3SHJ - chains I and Y of the 28 polymer chains in the assembly; structure by X-ray diffraction, 2.80 A resolution.

[Chain I]
Name: Proteasome component PUP3
Organism: Saccharomyces cerevisiae
Notes: EC 3.4.25.1
UniProtKB: P25451 (PSB3_YEAST); the construct lacks a stretch of the UniProt sequence and is renumbered around it, so the offset changes along the chain: -8 to -1 = UniProt 2-9; 1-36 = UniProt 10-45; 38-105 = UniProt 46-113; 106-122 = UniProt 117-133; 2 more segments
Amino-acid sequence (204 residues; row label = number of the first residue in the row; note: 3 numbers in that range are skipped by the numbering (no residue carries them; nothing is unmodelled there); a row labelled like 10A-10C holds insertion residues (10A, then the next letters in order); numbers below 1 keep their minus sign (Ser-8 is residue -8)):
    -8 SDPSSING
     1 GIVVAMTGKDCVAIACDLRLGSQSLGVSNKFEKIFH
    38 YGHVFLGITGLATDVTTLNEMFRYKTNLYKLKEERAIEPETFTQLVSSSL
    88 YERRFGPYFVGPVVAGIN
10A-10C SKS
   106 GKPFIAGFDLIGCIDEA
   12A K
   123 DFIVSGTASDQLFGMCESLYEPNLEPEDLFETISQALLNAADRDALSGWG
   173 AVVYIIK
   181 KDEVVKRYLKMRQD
UniProt features mapped onto this chain:
  - modified residue: Ser22 (Phosphoserine)
  - cross-link: Lys62 (Glycyl lysine isopeptide (Lys-Gly) (interchain with G-Cter in ubiquitin))

[Chain Y]
Name: Proteasome component PRE2
Organism: Saccharomyces cerevisiae
Notes: EC 3.4.25.1
UniProtKB: P30656 (PSB5_YEAST); the construct lacks a stretch of the UniProt sequence and is renumbered around it, so the offset changes along the chain: 1-105 = UniProt 76-180; 106-181 = UniProt 183-258; 183-211 = UniProt 259-287
Amino-acid sequence (212 residues; numbered 1 to 211 plus 2 insertion-coded residues; 1 number in that range is skipped by the numbering (no residue carries it; nothing is unmodelled there); the number before each row is that of its first residue; a row labelled like 10A-10B holds insertion residues (10A, then the next letters in order)):
     1 TTTLAFRFQGGIIVAVDSRATAGNWVASQTVKKVIEINPFLLGTMAGGAA
    51 DCQFWETWLGSQCRLHELREKERISVAAASKILSNLVYQYKGAGLSMGTM
   101 ICGYT
10A-10B RK
   106 EGPTIYYVDSDGTRLKGDIFCVGSGQTFAYGVLDSNYKWDLSVEDALYLG
   156 KRSILAAAHRDAYSGGSVNLYHVTED
   183 GWIYHGNHDVGELFWKVKEEEGSFNNVIG
Ligand contacts: H10 (1-hydroxy-1-[(2R)-4-{3-[(3S,5S,7S)-tricyclo[3.3.1.1~3,7~]dec-1-yloxy]phenyl}but-3-yn-2-yl]urea): Thr1, Arg19, Ala20, Thr21, Ala27, Ser28, Val31, Lys32, Lys33, Met45, Ala46, Gly47, Ala49, Gln53

[How chain I and chain Y interact]
Residue-residue contacts - 46 pairs, chain I then chain Y:
  Arg19(I) - Ala167(Y)
  Ser24(I) - Arg165(Y)
  Ser24(I) - Asp166(Y)
  Ser24(I) - Ala167(Y)  hydrogen bond (backbone-backbone)
  Ser24(I) - Tyr168(Y)
  Leu25(I) - Phe133(Y)  hydrophobic
  Leu25(I) - Arg165(Y)
  Gly26(I) - Arg165(Y)  hydrogen bond (backbone-side chain)
  Val27(I) - Arg165(Y)
  Asn29(I) - Asn208(Y)  hydrogen bond
  Asn29(I) - Val209(Y)
  Lys30(I) - Asn208(Y)  hydrogen bond (side chain-backbone)
  Gln133(I) - Trp25(Y)
  Asp164(I) - Gln29(Y)
  Arg165(I) - Asn24(Y)
  Arg165(I) - Trp25(Y)
  Arg165(I) - Val26(Y)  hydrogen bond (side chain-backbone)
  Arg165(I) - Ala27(Y)  hydrogen bond (side chain-backbone)
  Arg165(I) - Ser28(Y)
  Asp166(I) - Asn24(Y)
  Asp166(I) - Val26(Y)
  Ala167(I) - Asn24(Y)  hydrogen bond (backbone-backbone)
  Ala167(I) - Val26(Y)
  Ala167(I) - Ala167(Y)
  Ala167(I) - Tyr168(Y)  hydrophobic
  Leu168(I) - Asn24(Y)
  Trp171(I) - His164(Y)  hydrogen bond (side chain-backbone)
  Trp171(I) - Arg165(Y)
  Lys190(I) - Trp197(Y)
  Lys190(I) - Gly211(Y)
  Met191(I) - Trp197(Y)
  Arg192(I) - Gln29(Y)
  Arg192(I) - Gly171(Y)  hydrogen bond (side chain-backbone)
  Arg192(I) - Asp191(Y)  salt bridge
  Arg192(I) - Gly193(Y)
  Gln193(I) - His164(Y)  hydrogen bond (backbone-side chain)
  Gln193(I) - Phe196(Y)
  Gln193(I) - Trp197(Y)
  Gln193(I) - Val209(Y)
  Asp194(I) - Arg19(Y)  salt bridge
  Asp194(I) - Ala163(Y)
  Asp194(I) - Asp166(Y)
  Asp194(I) - Ser169(Y)
  Asp194(I) - Gly170(Y)
  Asp194(I) - Gly171(Y)  hydrogen bond (side chain-backbone)
  Asp194(I) - Val192(Y)
Other interface residues (no listed pair), chain I (21 interface residues in all): Ser-4, Gln23
Other interface residues (no listed pair), chain Y (27 interface residues in all): Gly23, Ile210

[In short]
The interface between chain I and chain Y involves 21 residues on one side and 27 on the other, with 11
hydrogen bonds and 2 salt bridges. Polar contacts include Arg192(I)-Asp191(Y), Asp194(I)-Arg19(Y) and
Gly26(I)-Arg165(Y). Ligands of chain Y: compound H10.
Here chain I is Proteasome component PUP3 and chain Y is Proteasome component PRE2, both from Saccharomyces
cerevisiae. Entry 3SHJ (Proteasome in complex with hydroxyurea derivative HU10) was determined by X-ray
diffraction.
